8JD5 - chains 2 and A of the 6 polymer chains in the assembly; structure by electron microscopy, 3.60 A resolution.

[Chain 2]
Name: Metabotropic glutamate receptor 2
From: Homo sapiens
UniProtKB: Q14416 (GRM2_HUMAN); numbering as in UniProt (aligned over 19-872)
Sequence (870 residues; each row starts with the number of its first residue):
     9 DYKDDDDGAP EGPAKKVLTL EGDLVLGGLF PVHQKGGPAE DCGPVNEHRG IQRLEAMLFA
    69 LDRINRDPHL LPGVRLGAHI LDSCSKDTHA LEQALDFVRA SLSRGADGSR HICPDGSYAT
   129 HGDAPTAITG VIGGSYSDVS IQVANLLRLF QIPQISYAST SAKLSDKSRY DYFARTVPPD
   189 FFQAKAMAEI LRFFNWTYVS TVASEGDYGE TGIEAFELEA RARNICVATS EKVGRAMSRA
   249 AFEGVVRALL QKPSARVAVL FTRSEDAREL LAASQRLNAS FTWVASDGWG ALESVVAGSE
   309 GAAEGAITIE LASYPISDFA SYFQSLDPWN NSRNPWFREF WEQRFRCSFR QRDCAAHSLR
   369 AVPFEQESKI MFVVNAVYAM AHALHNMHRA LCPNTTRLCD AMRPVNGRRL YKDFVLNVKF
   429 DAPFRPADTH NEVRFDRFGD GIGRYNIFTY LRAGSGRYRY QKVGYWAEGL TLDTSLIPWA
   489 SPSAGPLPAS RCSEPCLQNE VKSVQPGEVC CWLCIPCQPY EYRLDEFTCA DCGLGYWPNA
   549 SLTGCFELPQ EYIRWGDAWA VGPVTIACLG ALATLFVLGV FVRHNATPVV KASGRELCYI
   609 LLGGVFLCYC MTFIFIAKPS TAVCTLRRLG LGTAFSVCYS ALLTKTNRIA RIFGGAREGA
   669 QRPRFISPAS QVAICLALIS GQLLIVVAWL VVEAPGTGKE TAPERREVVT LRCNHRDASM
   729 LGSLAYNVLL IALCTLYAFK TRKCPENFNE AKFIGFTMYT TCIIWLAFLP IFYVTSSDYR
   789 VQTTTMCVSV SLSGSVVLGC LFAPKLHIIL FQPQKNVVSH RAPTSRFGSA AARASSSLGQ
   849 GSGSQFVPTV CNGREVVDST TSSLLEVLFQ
Not modelled in the structure: 9-22, 110-134, 833-878
Construct notes: expression tag (9-18, 873-878)
Cystine bridges: C50-C92, C234-C518, C355-C362, C400-C407, C500-C519, C504-C522, C525-C537, C632-C721
Covalently attached groups: N-acetylglucosamine (NAG) linked to N203
Small-molecule neighbours:
  - adx88178 (BQI; 5-methyl-N-(4-methylpyrimidin-2-yl)-4-(1H-pyrazol-4-yl)-1,3-thiazol-2-amine): I771, L774, A775, L777, P778
  - glutamic acid (GLU): R57, R61, S143, Y144, S145, A166, S167, T168, Y216, R271, D295, G296, K377
  - HZR (1-butyl-3-chloranyl-4-(4-phenylpiperidin-1-yl)pyridin-2-one): L639, F643, Y647, R724, D725, M728, S731, L732, N735, I739, T769, W773, L777, F780, Y781
From the paper describing this entry:
  - mutagenesis - G663Q, N735S: increased signaling in response to glutamic acid

[Chain A]
Name: Guanine nucleotide-binding protein G(i) subunit alpha-1
From: Homo sapiens
UniProtKB: P63096 (GNAI1_HUMAN); numbering as in UniProt (aligned over 1-354)
Sequence (354 residues; each row starts with the number of its first residue):
     1 MGCTLSAEDK AAVERSKMID RNLREDGEKA AREVKLLLLG AGESGKNTIV KQMKIIHEAG
    61 YSEEECKQYK AVVYSNTIQS IIAIIRAMGR LKIDFGDSAR ADDARQLFVL AGAAEEGFMT
   121 AELAGVIKRL WKDSGVQACF NRSREYQLND SAAYYLNDLD RIAQPNYIPT QQDVLRTRVK
   181 TTGIVETHFT FKDLHFKMFD VGAQRSERKK WIHCFEGVTA IIFCVALSDY DLVLAEDEEM
   241 NRMHASMKLF DSICNNKWFT DTSIILFLNK KDLFEEKIKK SPLTICYPEY AGSNTYEEAA
   301 AYIQCQFEDL NKRKDTKEIY THFTCSTDTK NVQFVFDAVT DVIIKNNLKD CGLF
Not modelled in the structure: 1-5, 55-181
Construct notes: engineered mutation N47 (Ser in P63096), A203 (Gly in P63096), A245 (Glu in P63096), S326 (Ala in P63096)

[Interface between chain 2 and chain A]
Contacting residue pairs (37):
  K599(2) with G352(A); L353(A); F354(A)
  A600(2) with L353(A)
  S601(2) with L353(A)
  G602(2) with L353(A)
  R603(2) with G352(A), hydrogen bond (side chain-backbone)
  R656(2) with C351(A); L353(A)
  I657(2) with L353(A), hydrophobic
  I660(2) with L348(A), hydrophobic; C351(A), hydrophobic; L353(A), hydrophobic
  A664(2) with L194(A)
  R665(2) with D193(A); L194(A)
  E666(2) with L194(A)
  G667(2) with A31(A); R32(A); E33(A)
  A668(2) with A31(A); E33(A); V34(A), hydrophobic; T219(A); I343(A)
  Q669(2) with A31(A), hydrogen bond (backbone-backbone); N347(A)
  R670(2) with D350(A), salt bridge
  P671(2) with N347(A)
  I674(2) with C351(A), hydrogen bond (backbone-side chain)
  F756(2) with L353(A)
  V826(2) with F354(A)
  H828(2) with K345(A); L348(A); F354(A)
  R829(2) with I344(A)
  P831(2) with D337(A)
Interface residues without a listed pair, chain 2 (26 interface residues in all): F661, P676, A830, T832
Interface residues without a listed pair, chain A (21 interface residues in all): E28, D341, N346

[In short]
Chain 2 and chain A form an interface of 26 and 21 residues respectively; the contacts include 3 hydrogen
bonds and 1 salt bridge. Polar contacts include R670(2)-D350(A), R603(2)-G352(A) and I674(2)-C351(A). Ligands
of chain 2: compound HZR, glutamic acid and adx88178. From the paper: G663Q and N735S of chain 2 increase
signaling in response to glutamic acid.
Here chain 2 is Metabotropic glutamate receptor 2 and chain A is Guanine nucleotide-binding protein G(i)
subunit alpha-1, both from Homo sapiens. Entry 8JD5 (Cryo-EM structure of Gi1-bound mGlu2-mGlu4 heterodimer)
was determined by electron microscopy, deposited together with 8JCU, 8JCV, 8JCW, 8JCX, 8JCY, 8JCZ and 6
further entries.
